8VEE - chains A and E of the 9 polymer chains in the assembly; structure by electron microscopy, 3.18 A resolution.

# Chain A (and E)
Protein: Hemagglutinin
Source organism: Influenza A virus
Notes: chain E of this document is another copy of the same molecule, construct and numbering; everything in this record applies to it too
Chain sequence (560 residues; row label = number of the first residue in the row; note: 669 numbers in that range are skipped by the numbering (no residue carries them; nothing is unmodelled there); numbers below 1 keep their minus sign (Met-7 is residue -7)):
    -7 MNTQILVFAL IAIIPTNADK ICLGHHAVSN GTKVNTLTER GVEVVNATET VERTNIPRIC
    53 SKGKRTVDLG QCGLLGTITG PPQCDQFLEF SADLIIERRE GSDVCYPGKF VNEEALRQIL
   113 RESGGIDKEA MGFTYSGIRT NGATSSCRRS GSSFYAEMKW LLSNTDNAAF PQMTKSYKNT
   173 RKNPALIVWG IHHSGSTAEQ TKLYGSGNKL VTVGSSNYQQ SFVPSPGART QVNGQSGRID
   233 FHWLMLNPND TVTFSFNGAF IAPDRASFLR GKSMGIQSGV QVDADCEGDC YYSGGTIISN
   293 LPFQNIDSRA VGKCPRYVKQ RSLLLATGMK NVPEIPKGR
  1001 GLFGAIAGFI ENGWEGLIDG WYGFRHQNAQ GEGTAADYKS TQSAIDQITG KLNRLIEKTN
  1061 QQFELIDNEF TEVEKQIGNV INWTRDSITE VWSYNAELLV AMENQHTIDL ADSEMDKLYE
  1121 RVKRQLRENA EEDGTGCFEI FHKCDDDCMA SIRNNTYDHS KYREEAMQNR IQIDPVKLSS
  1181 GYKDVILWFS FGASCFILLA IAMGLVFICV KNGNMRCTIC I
Not modelled in the structure: -7 to 10, 328-331, 1001-1004, 1173-1221
Disulfide bonds: Cys14-Cys1137, Cys52-Cys278, Cys64-Cys76, Cys97-Cys139, Cys282-Cys306, Cys1144-Cys1148
Glycans and other covalent adducts: N-acetylglucosamine (NAG) linked to Asn38, Asn241, Asn1082, Asn1154

# Chain A / chain E interface
Pairs across the interface (74):
  Leu29(A) - Lys1051(E)
  Leu29(A) - Arg1054(E)  hydrogen bond (backbone-side chain)
  Leu29(A) - Glu1103(E)
  Leu29(A) - His1106(E)
  Thr30(A) - Gln1047(E)
  Thr30(A) - Gly1050(E)
  Thr30(A) - Lys1051(E)
  Lys101(A) - Gln211(E)
  His185(A) - Gln211(E)
  Ser217(A) - Ser213(E)
  Gly219(A) - Ser247(E)
  Ala220(A) - Thr166(E)
  Ala220(A) - Thr245(E)
  Ala220(A) - Ser247(E)  hydrogen bond (backbone-side chain)
  Arg221(A) - Thr204(E)
  Arg221(A) - Gly206(E)
  Arg221(A) - Gln211(E)
  Arg221(A) - Thr245(E)
  Thr222(A) - Ser207(E)
  Thr222(A) - Thr243(E)
  Thr222(A) - Thr245(E)  hydrogen bond (backbone-side chain)
  Arg230(A) - Ser207(E)  hydrogen bond (side chain-backbone)
  Arg230(A) - Ser208(E)
  Arg230(A) - Gln211(E)
  Ile231(A) - Gln211(E)
  Asp232(A) - Gln211(E)  hydrogen bond
  Lys311(A) - Thr1059(E)  hydrogen bond
  Lys311(A) - Asn1060(E)
  Phe1009(A) - Arg1124(E)
  Ile1010(A) - Arg1124(E)
  Lys1075(A) - Ala107(E)
  Lys1075(A) - Gln110(E)
  Lys1075(A) - Ile111(E)
  Lys1075(A) - Met237(E)
  Gln1076(A) - Asn104(E)
  Gln1076(A) - Glu106(E)
  Gln1076(A) - Gln110(E)
  Gln1076(A) - Val1073(E)
  Gln1076(A) - Ile1077(E)
  Ile1077(A) - Ile1077(E)  hydrophobic
  Asn1079(A) - Gln110(E)  hydrogen bond
  Asn1079(A) - Glu1064(E)
  Val1080(A) - Ile1081(E)  hydrophobic
  Trp1083(A) - Phe1063(E)
  Trp1083(A) - Ile1066(E)  hydrophobic
  Trp1083(A) - Thr1084(E)
  Trp1083(A) - Arg1085(E)
  Thr1084(A) - Thr1084(E)
  Asp1086(A) - Gln1061(E)
  Asp1086(A) - Phe1063(E)
  Ser1087(A) - Ile1088(E)
  Glu1090(A) - Arg308(E)  salt bridge
  Glu1090(A) - Thr1059(E)  hydrogen bond
  Glu1090(A) - Gln1061(E)
  Val1091(A) - Trp1092(E)
  Tyr1094(A) - Trp1092(E)  hydrophobic
  Tyr1094(A) - Asn1095(E)
  Tyr1094(A) - Leu1099(E)
  Asn1095(A) - Asn1095(E)
  Leu1098(A) - Arg1054(E)
  Met1102(A) - Met1102(E)  hydrophobic
  His1106(A) - His1106(E)
  Tyr1119(A) - Arg1124(E)  hydrogen bond
  Glu1131(A) - Arg1127(E)  salt bridge
  Glu1131(A) - Glu1128(E)
  Glu1131(A) - Arg1163(E)  salt bridge
  Glu1132(A) - Lys1123(E)  salt bridge
  Glu1132(A) - Arg1124(E)  salt bridge
  Glu1132(A) - Arg1127(E)  hydrogen bond (backbone-side chain)
  Asp1133(A) - Arg1127(E)  salt bridge
  Gly1134(A) - Arg1124(E)
  Arg1170(A) - Glu1128(E)  salt bridge
  Ile1171(A) - Met1167(E)  hydrophobic
  Ile1171(A) - Ile1171(E)  hydrophobic
Interface residues without a listed pair, chain A (46 interface residues in all): Thr28, Arg32, Gly100, Pro218, Val224, Ile1088, Ala1101, Gly1136
Interface residues without a listed pair, chain E (53 interface residues in all): Leu202, Trp235, Phe295, Asp1046, Glu1057, Val1091, Leu1110

# In short
46 residues of chain A and 53 residues of chain E are in contact; the contacts include 10 hydrogen bonds and 7
salt bridges. Polar contacts include Glu1090(A)-Arg308(E), Glu1131(A)-Arg1127(E) and Glu1131(A)-Arg1163(E).
N-acetylglucosamine is covalently linked to Asn38(A), Asn241(A), Asn1082(A) and Asn1154(A).
Chain A and chain E are both Hemagglutinin (Influenza A virus); the structure, Cryo-EM structure of antibody
T5-1E08 in complex with H7N9 Influenza Hemagglutinin Trimer (A/Shanghai/2/13), was determined by electron
microscopy, deposited together with 8VEB, 8VED, 8VEF and 8T1G.
